4V1A - chains g and h of the 23 polymer chains in the assembly; structure by electron microscopy, 3.40 A resolution.

# Chain g
Name: Mitoribosomal protein ML43, MRPL43
From: Sus scrofa
UniProtKB: F1S8U4 (F1S8U4_PIG); residues 1-159 here = UniProt positions 1-159
Sequence (159 residues; numbered 1 to 159; the number before each row is that of its first residue):
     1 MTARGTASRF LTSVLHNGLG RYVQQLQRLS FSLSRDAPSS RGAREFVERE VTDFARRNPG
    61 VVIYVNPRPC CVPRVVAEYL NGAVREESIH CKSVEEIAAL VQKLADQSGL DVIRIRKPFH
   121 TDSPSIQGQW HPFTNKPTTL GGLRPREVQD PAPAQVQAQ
Not modelled in the structure: 1, 150-159

# Chain h
Name: Mitoribosomal protein ML44, MRPL44
From: Sus scrofa
UniProtKB: F1SR64 (F1SR64_PIG); residues 1-332 here = UniProt positions 1-332
Sequence (332 residues; numbered 1 to 332; the number before each row is that of its first residue):
     1 MASGLVRLLQ WGPRRLLAPA APTLAPPVRG AKKGFRAAYR FQKELERWRL LRCPPPPVRR
    61 SEKPNWDYHA EIQAFGHRLQ ETFSLDLLKT AFVNSCYIKS EEAKRQKLGI DKEAALLNLK
   121 DNQELSEQGI SFSQTCLTQF FEDAFPDLPT EGVTSLVDFL TSEEVVCHVA RNLAVEQLAL
   181 SAEFPVPPPV LRQTFFAVIG ALLQSSGPER TALFIRDFLI TQMTGKELFE MWTITNPMGL
   241 LVEELKKRKI SAPESRLTRQ SGSTTALPVY FVGLYCDRKL IAEGPGETVL VAEEEAARVA
   301 LRKLFGFTEN RRPWDYSKPK EHVRAEKTIT AS
Not modelled in the structure: 1-30, 320-332

# Interface between chain g and chain h
Pairs across the interface - 48 pairs, chain g then chain h:
  Leu15(g) - His168(h)
  Leu15(g) - Val169(h)  hydrophobic
  Leu15(g) - Asn172(h)
  Leu15(g) - Leu173(h)  hydrophobic
  His16(g) - Thr221(h)
  His16(g) - Gln222(h)
  Leu19(g) - Thr221(h)
  Leu19(g) - Tyr316(h)
  Gly20(g) - Asp217(h)
  Arg21(g) - Leu79(h)
  Arg21(g) - Glu81(h)  salt bridge
  Arg21(g) - Phe214(h)
  Arg21(g) - Asp217(h)  salt bridge
  Arg21(g) - Phe218(h)
  Val23(g) - Phe218(h)  hydrophobic
  Gln27(g) - Glu71(h)
  Gln27(g) - Arg78(h)
  Gln27(g) - Gln177(h)  hydrogen bond
  Arg28(g) - Arg60(h)
  Arg28(g) - Trp66(h)
  Arg28(g) - Glu71(h)  salt bridge
  Arg28(g) - Gln177(h)
  Ser30(g) - Asn65(h)
  Gly60(g) - Ala74(h)
  Gly60(g) - Arg78(h)
  Val62(g) - Glu71(h)
  Tyr64(g) - Asn65(h)
  Tyr64(g) - Trp66(h)
  Tyr64(g) - Asp67(h)  hydrogen bond (side chain-backbone)
  Tyr64(g) - Glu71(h)  hydrogen bond
  Asn66(g) - Asn65(h)  hydrogen bond
  Arg74(g) - Lys43(h)
  Glu78(g) - Arg60(h)  salt bridge
  Leu80(g) - Arg78(h)
  Leu80(g) - Asn172(h)
  Leu80(g) - Leu173(h)
  Leu80(g) - Ala174(h)  hydrophobic
  Asp122(g) - Gly225(h)
  Ser123(g) - Glu309(h)  hydrogen bond
  Ile126(g) - Asn310(h)
  Gln127(g) - Asn310(h)
  His131(g) - Phe271(h)
  Phe133(g) - Arg259(h)  hydrogen bond (backbone-side chain)
  Phe133(g) - Ser261(h)
  Phe133(g) - Phe271(h)  hydrophobic
  Lys136(g) - Arg259(h)
  Thr138(g) - Arg259(h)
  Arg144(g) - Gln260(h)  hydrogen bond
Interface residues without a listed pair, chain g (27 interface residues in all): Pro59, Asn81
Interface residues without a listed pair, chain h (35 interface residues in all): Ala70, His77, Arg171, Thr224, Ser263, Val269

# In short
Chain g and chain h form an interface of 27 and 35 residues respectively, with 7 hydrogen bonds and 4 salt
bridges. Polar contacts include Arg21(g)-Glu81(h), Arg21(g)-Asp217(h) and Arg28(g)-Glu71(h).
Chain g is Mitoribosomal protein ML43, MRPL43 and chain h is Mitoribosomal protein ML44, MRPL44, both from Sus
scrofa; the structure, Structure of the large subunit of the mammalian mitoribosome, part 2 of 2, was
determined by electron microscopy.
